9JNU - chains C and I of the 11 polymer chains in the assembly; structure by electron microscopy, 2.50 A resolution.

== Chain C ==
Protein: Histone H2A
Source organism: Xenopus laevis
UniProtKB: Q6AZJ8 (Q6AZJ8_XENLA); residues 1-129 here correspond to UniProt positions 2-130 (UniProt number = residue number + 1)
Chain sequence (129 residues; row label = number of the first residue in the row):
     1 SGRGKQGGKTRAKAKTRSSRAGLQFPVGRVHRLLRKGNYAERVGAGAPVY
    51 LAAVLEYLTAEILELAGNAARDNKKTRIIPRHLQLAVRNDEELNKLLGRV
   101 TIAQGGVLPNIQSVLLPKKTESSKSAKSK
Not modelled in the structure: 1-11, 119-129

== Chain I ==
Molecule: 146-nt DNA strand
Source organism: Escherichia coli K-12
Sequence (146 nucleotides; row label = number of the first residue in the row):
     2 TCGAGAATCCCGGTGCCGAGGCCGCTCAATTGGTCGTAGACAGCTCTAGC
    52 ACCGCTTAAACGCACGTACGCGCTGTCCCCCGCGTTTTAACCGCCAAGGG
   102 GATTACTCCCTAGTCTCCAGGCACGTGTCAGATATATACATCCGAT

== How chain C and chain I interact ==
Residue-residue contacts - 14 pairs, chain C then chain I:
  Arg-29(C) with DC123(I), phosphate contact; DA124(I), salt bridge to the phosphate
  Arg-35(C) with DG114(I), phosphate contact
  Arg-42(C) with DA113(I), sugar contact; DG114(I), phosphate contact
  Val-43(C) with DA113(I), sugar contact; DG114(I), hydrogen bond to the phosphate
  Gly-44(C) with DA113(I), phosphate contact
  Ala-45(C) with DA113(I), hydrogen bond to the phosphate
  Lys-75(C) with DA133(I), phosphate contact; DT134(I), phosphate contact
  Thr-76(C) with DA133(I), hydrogen bond to the phosphate
  Arg-77(C) with DG132(I), sugar contact; DA133(I), hydrogen bond to the phosphate
Interface residues without a listed pair, chain C (10 interface residues in all): Ala-14
Interface residues without a listed pair, chain I (8 interface residues in all): DG121

== In short ==
Chain C and chain I form an interface of 10 and 8 residues respectively, with 4 hydrogen bonds and 1 salt
bridge. Polar contacts include Val-43(C)/DG114(I), Ala-45(C)/DA113(I) and Thr-76(C)/DA133(I).
Chain C is Histone H2A (Xenopus laevis) and chain I is a 146-nt DNA strand (Escherichia coli K-12); the
structure, Structure of isw1-nucleosome complex in ADP state, was determined by electron microscopy, deposited
together with 9JNT, 9JNV, 9JO2, 9JO5, 9LIU and 9LJ2.
